6L4A - chains J and S of the 26 polymer chains in the assembly; structure by electron microscopy, 12.30 A resolution (very low resolution: no residue pairs are listed; an interface is given only as per-side residue counts).

== Chain J ==
Molecule: 485-nt DNA strand
Sequence (485 nucleotides; each row starts with the number of its first residue; numbers below 1 keep their minus sign (DA-242 is residue -242)):
  -242 ATCGATGTAT ATATCTGACA CGTGCCTGGA GACTAGGGAG TAATCCCCTT GGCGGTTAAA
  -182 ACGCGGGGGA CAGCGCGTAC GTGCGTTTAA GCGGTGCTAG AGCTGTCTAC GACCAATTGA
  -122 GCGGCCTCGG CACCGGGATT CTGATTATCC AGGCCGTTGG GGCCTATCCA ATCGATGTAT
   -62 ATATCTGACA CGTGCCTGGA GACTAGGGAG TAATCCCCTT GGCGGTTAAA ACGCGGGGGA
    -2 CAGCGCGTAC GTGCGTTTAA GCGGTGCTAG AGCTGTCTAC GACCAATTGA GCGGCCTCGG
    58 CACCGGGATT CTGATTATCC AGGCCGTCCG GGCCTATCCA ATCGATGTAT ATATCTGACA
   118 CGTGCCTGGA GACTAGGGAG TAATCCCCTT GGCGGTTAAA ACGCGGGGGA CAGCGCGTAC
   178 GTGCGTTTAA GCGGTGCTAG AGCTGTCTAC GACCAATTGA GCGGCCTCGG CACCGGGATT
   238 CTGAT

== Chain S ==
Protein: Histone H3.1
From: Homo sapiens
UniProtKB: P68431 (H31_HUMAN); residues 0-135 here correspond to UniProt positions 1-136 (UniProt number = residue number + 1)
Sequence (139 residues; row label = number of the first residue in the row; numbers below 1 keep their minus sign (Gly-3 is residue -3)):
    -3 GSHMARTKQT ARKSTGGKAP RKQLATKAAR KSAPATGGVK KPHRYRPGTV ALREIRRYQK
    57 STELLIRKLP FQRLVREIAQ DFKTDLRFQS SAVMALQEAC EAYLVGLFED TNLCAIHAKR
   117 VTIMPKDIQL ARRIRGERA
Unresolved in the structure: -3 to 37, 135
Sequence notes: expression tag (-3 to -1)
Swiss-Prot annotation at these positions:
  - modified residue: Arg2 (Asymmetric dimethylarginine), Thr3 (Phosphothreonine), Lys4 (Allysine), Gln5 (5-glutamyl dopamine), Thr6 (Phosphothreonine), Arg8 (Citrulline), Lys9 (N6,N6,N6-trimethyllysine), Ser10 (ADP-ribosylserine), Thr11 (Phosphothreonine), Lys14 (N6-(2-hydroxyisobutyryl)lysine), Arg17 (Asymmetric dimethylarginine), Lys18 (N6-(2-hydroxyisobutyryl)lysine), Lys23 (N6-(2-hydroxyisobutyryl)lysine), Arg26 (Citrulline), Lys27 (N6,N6,N6-trimethyllysine), Ser28 (ADP-ribosylserine), Lys36 (N6,N6,N6-trimethyllysine), Lys37 (N6-methyllysine), Tyr41 (Phosphotyrosine), Lys56 (N6,N6,N6-trimethyllysine) and 8 more in UniProt
  - lipidation: Lys18 (N6-decanoyllysine)

== How chain J and chain S interact ==
At this resolution (12 A) residue pairs are not listed: 12 residues of chain J and 19 of chain S lie at the interface.

== In short ==
12 residues of chain J face 19 of chain S across their interface.
Chain J is a 485-nt DNA strand and chain S is Histone H3.1 (Homo sapiens); the structure, H3-H3-H3
tri-nucleosome with the 22 base-pair linker DNA, was determined by electron microscopy (same publication as
6L49).
